4Z1L - chains I and Y of the 28 polymer chains in the assembly; structure by X-ray diffraction, 3.00 A resolution.

[Chain I]
Molecule: Proteasome subunit beta type-3
Source organism: Saccharomyces cerevisiae
Notes: EC 3.4.25.1
UniProtKB: P25451 (PSB3_YEAST); residues 0-204 here correspond to UniProt positions 1-205 (UniProt number = residue number + 1)
Amino-acid sequence (205 residues; each row starts with the number of its first residue; numbering starts at 0):
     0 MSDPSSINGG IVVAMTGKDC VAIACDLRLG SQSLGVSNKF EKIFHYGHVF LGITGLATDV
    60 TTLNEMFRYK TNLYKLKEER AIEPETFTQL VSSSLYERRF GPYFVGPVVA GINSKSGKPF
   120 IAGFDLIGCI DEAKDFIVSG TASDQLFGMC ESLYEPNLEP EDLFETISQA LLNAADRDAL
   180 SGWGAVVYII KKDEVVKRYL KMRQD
Unresolved in the structure: 0
Ion coordination: Mg2+ site 1: Ala174, Asp177, Ser180; Mg2+ site 2: Asp204 (shared with Ala165(Y), Asp168(Y), Ser171(Y) of chain Y)
UniProt features mapped onto this chain:
  - modified residue: Ser30 (Phosphoserine)
  - cross-link: Lys69 (Glycyl lysine isopeptide (Lys-Gly) (interchain with G-Cter in ubiquitin))

[Chain Y]
Molecule: Proteasome subunit beta type-5
Source organism: Saccharomyces cerevisiae
Notes: EC 3.4.25.1
UniProtKB: P30656 (PSB5_YEAST); residues 1-212 here correspond to UniProt positions 76-287 (UniProt number = residue number + 75)
Amino-acid sequence (212 residues; each row starts with the number of its first residue):
     1 TTTLAFRFQG GIIVAVDSRA TAGNWVASQT VKKVIEINPF LLGTMAGGAA DCQFWETWLG
    61 SQCRLHELRE KERISVAAAS KILSNLVYQY KGAGLSMGTM ICGYTRKEGP TIYYVDSDGT
   121 RLKGDIFCVG SGQTFAYGVL DSNYKWDLSV EDALYLGKRS ILAAAHRDAY SGGSVNLYHV
   181 TEDGWIYHGN HDVGELFWKV KEEEGSFNNV IG
Glycans and other covalent adducts: compound 4KF linked to Thr1
Ion coordination: Mg2+: Ala165, Asp168, Ser171 (shared with Asp204(I) of chain I)
Small-molecule neighbours: 4KF ((2S,3S)-2-{(1R)-2-[(3,5-dimethoxybenzyl)amino]-1-hydroxy-2-oxoethyl}-3-methylpentanoic acid): Arg19, Ala20, Lys33, Met45, Ala46, Gly47, Ala49, Gly130, Ser131, Tyr170

[How chain I and chain Y interact]
Contacting residue pairs - 43 pairs, chain I then chain Y:
  Ser5(I) - Asn24(Y)
  Arg27(I) - Ala169(Y)
  Ser32(I) - Arg167(Y)
  Ser32(I) - Asp168(Y)
  Ser32(I) - Ala169(Y)  hydrogen bond (backbone-backbone)
  Ser32(I) - Tyr170(Y)
  Leu33(I) - Phe135(Y)  hydrophobic
  Leu33(I) - Arg167(Y)
  Gly34(I) - Arg167(Y)  hydrogen bond (backbone-side chain)
  Asn37(I) - Asn209(Y)
  Asn37(I) - Val210(Y)
  Lys38(I) - Asn209(Y)  hydrogen bond (side chain-backbone)
  Gln144(I) - Trp25(Y)
  Asp175(I) - Gln29(Y)  hydrogen bond (backbone-side chain)
  Arg176(I) - Trp25(Y)
  Arg176(I) - Val26(Y)  hydrogen bond (side chain-backbone)
  Arg176(I) - Ala27(Y)  hydrogen bond (side chain-backbone)
  Arg176(I) - Ser28(Y)
  Asp177(I) - Asn24(Y)
  Asp177(I) - Val26(Y)
  Ala178(I) - Asn24(Y)  hydrogen bond (backbone-backbone)
  Ala178(I) - Val26(Y)
  Ala178(I) - Ala169(Y)
  Ala178(I) - Tyr170(Y)  hydrophobic
  Leu179(I) - Asn24(Y)
  Trp182(I) - His166(Y)  hydrogen bond (side chain-backbone)
  Lys200(I) - Trp198(Y)
  Lys200(I) - Gly212(Y)  hydrogen bond (side chain-backbone)
  Met201(I) - Trp198(Y)
  Arg202(I) - Gly173(Y)  hydrogen bond (side chain-backbone)
  Arg202(I) - Asp192(Y)  salt bridge
  Arg202(I) - Val193(Y)
  Arg202(I) - Gly194(Y)
  Gln203(I) - His166(Y)  hydrogen bond (backbone-side chain)
  Gln203(I) - Phe197(Y)
  Gln203(I) - Trp198(Y)
  Gln203(I) - Val210(Y)
  Asp204(I) - Arg19(Y)  salt bridge
  Asp204(I) - Ala165(Y)
  Asp204(I) - Ser171(Y)
  Asp204(I) - Gly172(Y)
  Asp204(I) - Gly173(Y)  hydrogen bond (side chain-backbone)
  Asp204(I) - Val193(Y)
Other interface residues (no listed pair), chain I (21 interface residues in all): Gln31, Val35
Other interface residues (no listed pair), chain Y (27 interface residues in all): Thr21, Ile211

[In short]
The interface between chain I and chain Y involves 21 residues on one side and 27 on the other, with 12
hydrogen bonds and 2 salt bridges. Among the polar pairs are Arg202(I)-Asp192(Y), Asp204(I)-Arg19(Y) and
Gly34(I)-Arg167(Y). Covalently linked compound 4KF: at Thr1(Y).
Chain I is Proteasome subunit beta type-3 and chain Y is Proteasome subunit beta type-5, both from
Saccharomyces cerevisiae; the structure, Yeast 20S proteasome in complex with belactosin C derivative 3, was
determined by X-ray diffraction.
